Entry 7TJV (electron microscopy, 3.60 A resolution); this record covers chains D and G of the 7 polymer chains in the assembly.

Chain D:
Molecule: ATP synthase subunit beta
From: Saccharomyces cerevisiae
Notes: EC 7.1.2.2
UniProt: P00830 (ATPB_YEAST); residues 1-478 here correspond to UniProt positions 34-511 (UniProt number = residue number + 33)
Chain sequence (478 residues; each row starts with the number of its first residue):
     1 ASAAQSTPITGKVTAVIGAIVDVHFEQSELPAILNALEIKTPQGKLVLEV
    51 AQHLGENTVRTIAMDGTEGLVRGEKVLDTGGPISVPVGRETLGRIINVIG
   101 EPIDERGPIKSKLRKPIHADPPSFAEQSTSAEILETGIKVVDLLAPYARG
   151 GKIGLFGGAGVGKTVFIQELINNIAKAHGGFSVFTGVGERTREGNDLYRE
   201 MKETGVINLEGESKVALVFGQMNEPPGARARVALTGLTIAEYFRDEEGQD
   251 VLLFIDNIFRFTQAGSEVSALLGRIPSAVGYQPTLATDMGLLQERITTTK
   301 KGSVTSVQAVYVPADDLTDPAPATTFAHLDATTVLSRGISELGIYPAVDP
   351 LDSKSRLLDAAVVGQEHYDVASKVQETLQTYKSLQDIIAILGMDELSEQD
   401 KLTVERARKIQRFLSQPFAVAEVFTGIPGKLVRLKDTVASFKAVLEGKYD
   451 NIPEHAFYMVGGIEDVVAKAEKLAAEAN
Disordered / not traced: 1-8, 476-478
Metal / ion sites: Mg2+: Thr164 (together with ADP)
Residues lining bound ligands: ADP (adenosine-5'-diphosphate): Gly158, Ala159, Gly160, Val161, Gly162, Lys163, Thr164, Val165, Arg190, Tyr345, Gln416, Phe418, Ala421, Phe424, Thr425
UniProt features mapped onto this chain:
  - binding site (ATP): Gly157 to Thr164
  - modified residue: Thr79 (Phosphothreonine), Thr204 (Phosphothreonine), Ser340 (Phosphoserine)

Chain G:
Molecule: ATP synthase subunit gamma
From: Saccharomyces cerevisiae
UniProt: P38077 (ATPG_YEAST); residues 1-278 here correspond to UniProt positions 34-311 (UniProt number = residue number + 33)
Chain sequence (278 residues; numbered 1 to 278; the number before each row is that of its first residue):
     1 ATLKEVEMRLKSIKNIEKITKTMKIVASTRLSKAEKAKISAKKMDEAEQL
    51 FYKNAETKNLDVEATETGAPKELIVAITSDKGLCGSIHSQLAKAVRRHLN
   101 DQPNADIVTIGDKIKMQLLRTHPNNIKLSINGIGKDAPTFQESALIADKL
   151 LSVMKAGTYPKISIFYNDPVSSLSFEPSEKPIFNAKTIEQSPSFGKFEID
   201 TDANVPRDLFEYTLANQMLTAMAQGYAAEISARRNAMDNASKNAGDMINR
   251 YSILYNRTRQAVITNELVDIITGASSLG
Disordered / not traced: 60-70, 277-278

Chain D / chain G interface:
Contacting residue pairs (10):
  Pro276(D) - Ile270(G)
  Asp316(D) - Lys4(G)  salt bridge
  Asp386(D) - Asn15(G)  hydrogen bond
  Ile387(D) - Ile19(G)  hydrophobic
  Ile390(D) - Ile16(G)  hydrophobic
  Ile390(D) - Ile19(G)  hydrophobic
  Ile390(D) - Leu83(G)
  Leu391(D) - Ile19(G)  hydrophobic
  Leu391(D) - Met23(G)  hydrophobic
  Leu391(D) - Met237(G)  hydrophobic
Other interface residues (no listed pair), chain D (8 interface residues in all): Ser277, Glu395
Other interface residues (no listed pair), chain G (10 interface residues in all): Arg30, Gly273

Summary:
8 residues of chain D face 10 of chain G across their interface; the contacts include 1 hydrogen bond and 1
salt bridge. Among the polar pairs are Asp316(D)-Lys4(G) and Asp386(D)-Asn15(G). Bound to chain D: ADP.
Here chain D is ATP synthase subunit beta and chain G is ATP synthase subunit gamma, both from Saccharomyces
cerevisiae. Entry 7TJV (Yeast ATP synthase F1 region State 1catalytic(a) with 10 mM ATP) was determined by
electron microscopy, deposited together with 7TJS, 7TJT, 7TJU, 7TJW, 7TJX, 7TJY and 30 further entries.
